Entry 4HNJ (X-ray diffraction, 2.90 A resolution); this record covers chains A and B of the 3 polymer chains in the assembly.

== Chain A (and B) ==
Name: Bcl-2-like protein 1
Organism: Homo sapiens
Notes: chain B of this document is another copy of the same molecule, construct and numbering; everything in this record applies to it too
UniProtKB: Q07817 (B2CL1_HUMAN); numbering as in UniProt (aligned over 1-209)
Sequence (212 residues; numbered -2 to 209; the number before each row is that of its first residue; numbers below 1 keep their minus sign (Gly-2 is residue -2)):
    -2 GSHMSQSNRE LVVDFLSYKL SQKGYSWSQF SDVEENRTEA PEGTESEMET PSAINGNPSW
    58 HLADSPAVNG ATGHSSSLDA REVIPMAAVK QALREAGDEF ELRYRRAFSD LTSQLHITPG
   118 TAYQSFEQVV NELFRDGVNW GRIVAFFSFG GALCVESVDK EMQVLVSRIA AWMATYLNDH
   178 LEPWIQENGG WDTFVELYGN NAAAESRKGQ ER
Not modelled in the structure: -2, 25-80, 197-209 (chain B: -2, 33-81, 106-120, 132-134, 196-209)
Sequence notes: expression tag (-2 to 0)
Swiss-Prot annotation at these positions:
  - motif: Ser4 to Trp24 (BH4), Val86 to Arg100 (BH3), Glu129 to Gly148 (BH1), Pro180 to Tyr195 (BH2)
  - site: Asp61, Ser62 (Cleavage)
  - modified residue (Phosphoserine): Ser49, Ser62
  - mutagenesis: Ser49 (S49A: Less stable at G2 checkpoint after DNA damage), Asp61 (D61A: No cleavage by caspase-1 nor by caspase-3), Phe131 to Asp133 (No heterodimerization with BAX), Val135 to Trp137 (Loss of anti-apoptotic activity), Gly138 to Ile140 (Loss of anti-apoptotic activity), Gly138 (G138A: No heterodimerization with BAX), Ser145 to Gly147 (Decreases interaction with DNM1L, no effect on endocytosis enhancement), Gly148 (G148E: No heterodimerization with BAX), Asp156 (D156A: No effect on caspase-1 cleavage), Asp176 (D176A: No effect on caspase-1 cleavage), Trp188 to Phe191 (Abolishes interaction with DNM1L and endocytosis enhancement), Trp188 to Asp189 (Reduces anti-apoptotic activity by about half), 1 further mutagenesis entry in UniProt
From the paper describing this entry:
  - conformationally variable residues (loop rearrangement): Pro116
  - mutagenesis - H113A (10-fold): decreased binding to p53

== How chain A and chain B interact ==
Pairs across the interface - 18 pairs, chain A then chain B:
  Gln19(A) with Leu99(B); Arg100(B)
  Lys20(A) with Leu99(B), hydrogen bond (side chain-backbone); Arg100(B)
  Gly21(A) with Arg100(B)
  Asp95(A) with Leu99(B)
  Glu98(A) with Leu99(B)
  Leu99(A) with Gln19(B); Lys20(B), hydrogen bond (backbone-side chain); Asp95(B); Glu98(B); Leu99(B), hydrophobic
  Arg100(A) with Ser18(B), hydrogen bond (side chain-backbone); Gln19(B), hydrogen bond (side chain-backbone)
  Arg103(A) with Lys20(B), hydrogen bond (side chain-backbone); Tyr22(B); Val152(B); Asp156(B), salt bridge
Other interface residues (no listed pair), chain B (12 interface residues in all): Lys16, Gly21

== Summary ==
The interface between chain A and chain B involves 8 residues on one side and 12 on the other, with 5 hydrogen
bonds and 1 salt bridge. Polar contacts include Arg103(A)-Asp156(B), Lys20(A)-Leu99(B) and Arg100(A)-Ser18(B).
From the paper: H113A of chain A reduces binding to p53; conformational variability at Pro116(A).
Chain A and chain B are both Bcl-2-like protein 1 (Homo sapiens); the structure, Crystallographic structure of
BCL-xL domain-swapped dimer in complex with PUMA BH3 peptide at 2.9A resolution, was determined by X-ray
diffraction together with 2M04 from the same study.
